PDB entry 5L6C | X-ray diffraction, 2.60 A resolution | chains L and M of the 28 polymer chains in the assembly

== Chain L ==
Molecule: Proteasome subunit beta type-6, Proteasome subunit beta type-1
Organism: Saccharomyces cerevisiae (strain ATCC 204508 / S288c)
Notes: EC 3.4.25.1
UniProtKB: chimeric construct of P23724, O09061: residues 1-96 from P23724 (PSB6_YEAST) positions 20-115 (UniProt number = residue number + 19); residues 97-111 from O09061 positions 123-137 (UniProt number = residue number + 26); residues 112-117 from P23724 (PSB6_YEAST) positions 131-136 (UniProt number = residue number + 19); residues 118-133 from O09061 positions 144-159 (UniProt number = residue number + 26); residues 134-222 from P23724 (PSB6_YEAST) positions 153-241 (UniProt number = residue number + 19)
Amino-acid sequence (222 residues; numbered 1 to 222; the number before each row is that of its first residue):
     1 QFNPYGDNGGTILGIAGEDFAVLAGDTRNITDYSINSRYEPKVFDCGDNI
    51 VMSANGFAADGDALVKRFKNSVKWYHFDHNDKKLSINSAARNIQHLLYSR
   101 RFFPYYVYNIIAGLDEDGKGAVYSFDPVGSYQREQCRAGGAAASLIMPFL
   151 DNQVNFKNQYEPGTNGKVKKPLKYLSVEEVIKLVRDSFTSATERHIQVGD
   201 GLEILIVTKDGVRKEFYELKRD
Curated features (UniProtKB/Swiss-Prot):
  - modified residue: Tyr123 (Phosphotyrosine)
Ion coordination: Mg2+: Asp222 (shared with 3 residues of chain V)
Small-molecule neighbours: 6NV (N-[(2R)-1-[[(2S)-3-(4-methoxyphenyl)-1-[[(2S,3S,4R)-4-methyl-3,5-bis(oxidanyl)-1-phenyl-pentan-2-yl]amino]-1-oxidanylidene-propan-2-yl]amino]-1-oxidanylidene-propan-2-yl]-1-methyl-5H-indene-2-carboxamide): Tyr108, Ser124, Phe125, Asp126, Ser130, Tyr131, Arg137

== Chain M ==
Molecule: Proteasome subunit beta type-7
Organism: Saccharomyces cerevisiae (strain ATCC 204508 / S288c)
Notes: EC 3.4.25.1
UniProtKB: P30657 (PSB7_YEAST); residues -12 to 233 here correspond to UniProt positions 21-266 (UniProt number = residue number + 33)
Amino-acid sequence (246 residues; numbered -12 to 233; the number before each row is that of its first residue; numbers below 1 keep their minus sign (Thr-12 is residue -12)):
   -12 TQIANAGASPMVNTQQPIVTGTSVISMKYDNGVIIAADNLGSYGSLLRFN
    38 GVERLIPVGDNTVVGISGDISDMQHIERLLKDLVTENAYDNPLADAEEAL
    88 EPSYIFEYLATVMYQRRSKMNPLWNAIIVAGVQSNGDQFLRYVNLLGVTY
   138 SSPTLATGFGAHMANPLLRKVVDRESDIPKTTVQVAEEAIVNAMRVLYYR
   188 DARSSRNFSLAIIDKNTGLTFKKNLQVENMKWDFAKDIKGYGTQKI
Unresolved in the structure: -12 to 0

== How chain L and chain M interact ==
Pairs across the interface (40; chain L residue first):
  Gln1(L) - Thr1(M)  hydrogen bond
  Phe2(L) - Thr1(M)
  Phe2(L) - Arg104(M)
  Phe2(L) - Pro109(M)  hydrophobic
  Phe2(L) - Trp111(M)  hydrophobic
  Phe2(L) - Leu132(M)  hydrophobic
  Phe2(L) - Leu133(M)  hydrophobic
  Asn3(L) - Leu133(M)
  Pro4(L) - Arg104(M)  hydrogen bond (backbone-side chain)
  Pro4(L) - Met107(M)  hydrophobic
  Pro4(L) - Leu133(M)
  Tyr5(L) - Arg104(M)
  Asn8(L) - Val135(M)
  Asn29(L) - Tyr137(M)
  Ser34(L) - His149(M)  hydrogen bond
  Ile35(L) - Arg156(M)  hydrogen bond (backbone-side chain)
  Asn36(L) - Tyr137(M)
  Asn36(L) - Ser139(M)
  Asn36(L) - Arg156(M)
  Ser37(L) - Ser138(M)  hydrogen bond (side chain-backbone)
  Glu40(L) - Arg128(M)  salt bridge
  Glu40(L) - Tyr137(M)
  Glu40(L) - Ser138(M)  hydrogen bond (side chain-backbone)
  Phe57(L) - Arg104(M)
  Phe57(L) - Leu133(M)
  Phe57(L) - Val135(M)  hydrophobic
  Ala59(L) - Tyr101(M)
  Ala59(L) - Leu133(M)
  Ala59(L) - Gly134(M)
  Ala59(L) - Val135(M)
  Asp60(L) - Tyr101(M)  hydrogen bond
  Asp60(L) - Arg104(M)  salt bridge
  Asp62(L) - Thr136(M)  hydrogen bond
  Ala63(L) - Tyr101(M)
  Lys66(L) - Glu94(M)  salt bridge
  Phe103(L) - Ser105(M)
  Tyr105(L) - Tyr101(M)
  Glu218(L) - Arg161(M)  salt bridge
  Arg221(L) - Asp160(M)  salt bridge
  Arg221(L) - Arg161(M)
Interface residues without a listed pair, chain L (26 interface residues in all): Gly6, Arg38, Tyr39, Arg100
Interface residues without a listed pair, chain M (22 interface residues in all): Leu142

== In short ==
26 residues of chain L face 22 of chain M across their interface; the contacts include 8 hydrogen bonds and 5
salt bridges. Among the polar pairs are Glu40(L)-Arg128(M), Asp60(L)-Arg104(M) and Lys66(L)-Glu94(M). Ligands
of chain L: compound 6NV.
Here chain L is Proteasome subunit beta type-6, Proteasome subunit beta type-1 and chain M is Proteasome
subunit beta type-7, both from Saccharomyces cerevisiae (strain ATCC 204508 / S288c). Entry 5L6C (Yeast 20S
proteasome with mouse beta5i (1-138) and mouse beta6 (97-111; 118-133) in complex with epoxyketone ...) was
determined by X-ray diffraction, deposited together with 5L52, 5L54, 5L55, 5L5A, 5L5B, 5L5D and 30 further
entries.
